7CHW - chains H and D of the 9 polymer chains in the assembly; structure by electron microscopy, 3.58 A resolution.

# Chain H
Molecule: 63-nt DNA strand
Sequence (63 nucleotides; row label = number of the first residue in the row):
     3 AACAAAATGATTGACAAAAGTGTTAAATTGTGCTATAATGGGAGCTGTCA
    53 CGGATGCAGGGGA

# Chain D
Molecule: DNA-directed RNA polymerase subunit beta'
From: Escherichia coli
Notes: EC 2.7.7.6
Reference sequence: D7Y6A2 (D7Y6A2_ECOLX); numbering as in UniProt (aligned over 1-1407)
Chain sequence (1407 residues; numbered 1 to 1407; the number before each row is that of its first residue):
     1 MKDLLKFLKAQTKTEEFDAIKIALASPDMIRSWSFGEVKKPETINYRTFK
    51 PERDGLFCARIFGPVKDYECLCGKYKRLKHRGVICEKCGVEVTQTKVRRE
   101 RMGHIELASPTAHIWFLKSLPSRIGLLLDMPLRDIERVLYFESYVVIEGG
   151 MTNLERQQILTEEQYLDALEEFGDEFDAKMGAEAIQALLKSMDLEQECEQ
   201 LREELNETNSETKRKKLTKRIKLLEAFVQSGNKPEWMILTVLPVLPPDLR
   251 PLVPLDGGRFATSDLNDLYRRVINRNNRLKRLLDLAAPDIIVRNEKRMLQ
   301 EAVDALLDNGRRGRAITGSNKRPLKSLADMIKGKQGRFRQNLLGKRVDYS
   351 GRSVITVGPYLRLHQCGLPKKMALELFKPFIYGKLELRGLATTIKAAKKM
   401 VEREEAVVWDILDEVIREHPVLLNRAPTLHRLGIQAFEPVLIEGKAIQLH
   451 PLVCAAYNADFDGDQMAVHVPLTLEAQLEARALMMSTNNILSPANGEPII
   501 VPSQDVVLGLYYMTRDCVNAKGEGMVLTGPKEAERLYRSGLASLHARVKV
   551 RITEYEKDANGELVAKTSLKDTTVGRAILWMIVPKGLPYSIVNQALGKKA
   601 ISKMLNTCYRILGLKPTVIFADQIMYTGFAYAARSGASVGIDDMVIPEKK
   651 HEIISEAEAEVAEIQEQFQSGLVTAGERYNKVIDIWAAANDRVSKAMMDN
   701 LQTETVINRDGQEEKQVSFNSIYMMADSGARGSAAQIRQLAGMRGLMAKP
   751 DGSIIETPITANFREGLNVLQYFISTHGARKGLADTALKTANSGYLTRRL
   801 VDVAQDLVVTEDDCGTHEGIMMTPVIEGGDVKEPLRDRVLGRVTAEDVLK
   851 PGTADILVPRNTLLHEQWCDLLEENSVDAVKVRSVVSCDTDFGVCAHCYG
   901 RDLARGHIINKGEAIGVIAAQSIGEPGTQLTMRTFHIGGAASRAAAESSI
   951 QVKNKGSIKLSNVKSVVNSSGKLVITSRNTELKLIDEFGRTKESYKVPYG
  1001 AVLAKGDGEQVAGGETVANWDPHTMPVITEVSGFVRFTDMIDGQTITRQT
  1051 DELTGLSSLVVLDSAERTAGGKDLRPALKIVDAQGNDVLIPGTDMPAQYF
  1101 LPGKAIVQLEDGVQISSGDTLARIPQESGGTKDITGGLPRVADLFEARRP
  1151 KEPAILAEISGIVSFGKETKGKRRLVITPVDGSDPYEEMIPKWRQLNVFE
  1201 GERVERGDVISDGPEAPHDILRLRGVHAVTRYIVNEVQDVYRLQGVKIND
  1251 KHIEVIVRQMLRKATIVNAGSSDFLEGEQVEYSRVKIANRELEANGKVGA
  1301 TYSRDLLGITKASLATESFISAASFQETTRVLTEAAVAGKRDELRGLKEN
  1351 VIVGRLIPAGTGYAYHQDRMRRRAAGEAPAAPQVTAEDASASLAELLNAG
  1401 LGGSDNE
Not modelled in the structure: 1-13, 19, 342-343, 933-943, 1181-1184, 1298-1299, 1377-1407
Bound ions: Zn2+ site 1: Cys70, Cys72, Cys85; Mg2+: Asp460, Asp462, Asp464; Zn2+ site 2: Cys814, Cys888, Cys895, Cys898

# Interface between chain H and chain D
Residue-residue contacts (8):
  DT31(H) - Tyr46(D)  phosphate contact
  DC53(H) - Arg1148(D)  sugar contact
  DG54(H) - Arg1148(D)  salt bridge to the phosphate
  DG62(H) - Lys1170(D)  phosphate contact
  DG63(H) - Thr1169(D)  phosphate contact
  DG63(H) - Lys1170(D)  phosphate contact
  DG64(H) - Lys1167(D)  salt bridge to the phosphate
  DG64(H) - Lys1170(D)  salt bridge to the phosphate
Other interface residues (no listed pair), chain H (7 interface residues in all): DG55
Other interface residues (no listed pair), chain D (7 interface residues in all): Gly1171, Lys1311

# In short
The chain H/chain D interface involves 7 residues from each chain, with 3 salt bridges. Polar contacts include
DG54(H)-Arg1148(D), DG64(H)-Lys1167(D) and DG64(H)-Lys1170(D). Cys70(D), Cys72(D) and Cys85(D) form the Zn2+
site 1. Asp460(D), Asp462(D) and Asp464(D) coordinate Mg2+.
Here chain H is a 63-nt DNA strand and chain D is DNA-directed RNA polymerase subunit beta' (Escherichia
coli). Entry 7CHW (Cryo-EM structure of an Escherichia coli RNAP-promoter open complex (RPo)) was determined
by electron microscopy.
